Entry 4UUJ (X-ray diffraction, 2.40 A resolution); this record covers chains B and C of the 3 polymer chains in the assembly.

== Chain B ==
Protein: Antibody fab fragment heavy chain
Organism: Mus musculus
Notes: antibody fragment or engineered binder
Sequence (212 residues; row label = number of the first residue in the row):
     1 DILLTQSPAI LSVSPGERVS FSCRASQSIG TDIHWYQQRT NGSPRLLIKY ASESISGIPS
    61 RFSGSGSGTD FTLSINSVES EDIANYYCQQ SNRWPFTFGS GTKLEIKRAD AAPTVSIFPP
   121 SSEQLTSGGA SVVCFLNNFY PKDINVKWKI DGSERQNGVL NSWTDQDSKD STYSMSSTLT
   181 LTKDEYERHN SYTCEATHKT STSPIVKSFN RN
Disulfide bonds: C23-C88, C134-C194

== Chain C ==
Protein: Voltage-gated potassium channel kcsa
Organism: Streptomyces lividans
Reference sequence: P0A334 (KCSA_STRLI); residue numbers follow UniProt; this construct covers 22-124
Sequence (111 residues; numbered 11 to 124; 3 numbers in that range are skipped by the numbering (no residue carries them; nothing is unmodelled there); the number before each row is that of its first residue):
    11 AAVALLL
    21 GSALHWRAAG AATVLLVIVL LAGSYLAVLA ERGAPGAQLI TYPRALWWSV ETATTVGYGD
    81 LYPVTLWGRC VAVVVMVAGI TSFGLVTAAL ATWFVGREQE RRGH
Differences from the reference sequence: expression tag (11-17, 21); conflict C90 (Leu in P0A334)
Swiss-Prot annotation at these positions:
  - motif: T75 to D80 (Selectivity filter)
  - mutagenesis: E71 (E71A: Prevents channel inactivation)
Ion coordination: K+ site 1: T75, V76; K+ site 2 near T75 (its only coordinating residue here); K+ site 3: V76, G77; K+ site 4: G77, Y78; Co2+ near H124 (its only coordinating residue here)
Ligand contacts:
  - diacyl glycerol (DGA): L41, S44, Y45, Y62, P63, L66, W67, V70, V84, T85, L86, R89, C90, V93
  - nonan-1-ol (F09), molecule 1: L16, W26, A29, G30, T33, V106
  - nonan-1-ol (F09), molecule 2: S22, A23, W26
  - nonan-1-ol (F09), molecule 3: L36, L40, T74, V97
  - nonan-1-ol (F09), molecule 4: L46, L49, A50, W87, C90, V91
  - tetrahexyl ammonnium (XA7), molecule 1: A73, T74, T75, G99, I100, F103
  - tetrahexyl ammonnium (XA7), molecule 2: Y78, G79, D80, Y82
Reported in the primary citation:
  - binding site for tetrahexyl ammonnium: T74, G99, I100, F103
  - conformationally variable residues (side-chain flip): F103

== Interface between chain B and chain C ==
Pairs across the interface (19):
  D1(B) - P55(C)
  D32(B) - R64(C)  salt bridge
  Y50(B) - R64(C)
  S91(B) - I60(C)
  N92(B) - Q58(C)
  N92(B) - R64(C)
  R93(B) - G56(C)  hydrogen bond (side chain-backbone)
  R93(B) - A57(C)
  R93(B) - Q58(C)
  R93(B) - I60(C)
  W94(B) - R52(C)
  W94(B) - G53(C)
  W94(B) - A54(C)
  W94(B) - P55(C)
  W94(B) - G56(C)  hydrogen bond (backbone-backbone)
  W94(B) - A57(C)  hydrogen bond (backbone-backbone)
  W94(B) - I60(C)
  F96(B) - R52(C)
  F96(B) - I60(C)  hydrophobic
Also at the interface, not in a pair above, chain B (9 interface residues in all): P95

== Summary ==
The chain B/chain C interface involves 9 residues from each chain; the contacts include 3 hydrogen bonds and 1
salt bridge. Polar contacts include D32(B)-R64(C), R93(B)-G56(C) and W94(B)-G56(C). From the paper: a binding
site for tetrahexyl ammonnium at T74(C), G99(C) and I100(C) among others; conformational variability at
F103(C).
Chain B is Antibody fab fragment heavy chain (Mus musculus) and chain C is Voltage-gated potassium channel
kcsa (Streptomyces lividans); the structure, Potassium channel kcsa-fab with tetrahexylammonium, was
determined by X-ray diffraction together with 2JK5 and 2W0F from the same study.
